Entry 7T3L (electron microscopy, 3.60 A resolution); this record covers chains J and O of the 28 polymer chains in the assembly.

== Chain J ==
Protein: AcrIF24
UniProt: A0A8G3G219 (A0A8G3G219_PSEAI); residues 1-228 here = UniProt positions 1-228
Sequence (228 residues; numbered 1 to 228; the number before each row is that of its first residue):
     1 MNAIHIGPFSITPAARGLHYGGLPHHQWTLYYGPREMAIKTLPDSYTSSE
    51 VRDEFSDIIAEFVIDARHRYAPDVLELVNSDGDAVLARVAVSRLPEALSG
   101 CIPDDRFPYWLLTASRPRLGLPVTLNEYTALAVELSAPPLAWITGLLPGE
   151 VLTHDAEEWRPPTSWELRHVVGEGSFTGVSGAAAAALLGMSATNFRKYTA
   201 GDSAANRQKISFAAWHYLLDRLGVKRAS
Sequence notes: conflict Gln-27 (Arg in A0A8G3G219), His-68 (Asp in A0A8G3G219), Ala-97 (Gly in A0A8G3G219), Leu-112 (Val in A0A8G3G219), Val-133 (Ile in A0A8G3G219), Lys-225 (Met in A0A8G3G219), Ala-227 (Thr in A0A8G3G219), Ser-228 (Asn in A0A8G3G219)

== Chain O ==
Molecule: 21-nt DNA strand
Sequence (21 nucleotides; numbered 0 to 20; the number before each row is that of its first residue; numbering starts at 0):
     0 GGGGGGGGGGGGGGGGGGGGG

== Chain J / chain O interface ==
Pairs across the interface (8; chain J residue first):
  Thr-193(J) with DG13(O), phosphate contact
  Asn-194(J) with DG12(O), phosphate contact
  Lys-197(J) with DG11(O), sugar contact; DG12(O), salt bridge to the phosphate
  Asn-206(J) with DG12(O), base contact; DG13(O), base contact
  Gln-208(J) with DG11(O), phosphate contact; DG12(O), hydrogen bond to the phosphate
Interface residues without a listed pair, chain O (4 interface residues in all): DG14

== In short ==
5 residues of chain J and 4 residues of chain O are in contact; the contacts include 1 hydrogen bond and 1
salt bridge. Polar contacts include Gln-208(J)/DG12(O) and Lys-197(J)/DG12(O).
Chain J is AcrIF24 and chain O is a 21-nt DNA strand; the structure, Cryo-EM structure of Csy-AcrIF24-DNA
dimer, was determined by electron microscopy, deposited together with 7T3J, 7T3K, 7TAW and 7TAX.
